4QZ0 - chains O and P of the 28 polymer chains in the assembly; structure by X-ray diffraction, 3.00 A resolution.

Chain O:
Protein: Proteasome subunit alpha type-2
Source organism: Saccharomyces cerevisiae
Notes: EC 3.4.25.1; engineered mutation(s): M45V
Reference sequence: P23639 (PSA2_YEAST); numbering as in UniProt (aligned over 1-250)
Amino-acid sequence (250 residues; numbered 1 to 250; the number before each row is that of its first residue):
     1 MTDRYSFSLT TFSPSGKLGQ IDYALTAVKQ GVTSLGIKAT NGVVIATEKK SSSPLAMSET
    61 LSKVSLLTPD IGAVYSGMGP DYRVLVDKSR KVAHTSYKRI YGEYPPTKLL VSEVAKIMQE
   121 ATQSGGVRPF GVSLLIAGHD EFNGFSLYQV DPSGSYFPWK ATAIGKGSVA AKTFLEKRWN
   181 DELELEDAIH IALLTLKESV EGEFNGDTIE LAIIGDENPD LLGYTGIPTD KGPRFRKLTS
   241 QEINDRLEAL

Chain P:
Protein: Proteasome subunit alpha type-3
Source organism: Saccharomyces cerevisiae
Notes: EC 3.4.25.1
Reference sequence: P23638 (PSA3_YEAST); residues 0-257 here correspond to UniProt positions 1-258 (UniProt number = residue number + 1)
Amino-acid sequence (258 residues; numbered 0 to 257; the number before each row is that of its first residue; numbering starts at 0):
     0 MGSRRYDSRT TIFSPEGRLY QVEYALESIS HAGTAIGIMA SDGIVLAAER KVTSTLLEQD
    60 TSTEKLYKLN DKIAVAVAGL TADAEILINT ARIHAQNYLK TYNEDIPVEI LVRRLSDIKQ
   120 GYTQHGGLRP FGVSFIYAGY DDRYGYQLYT SNPSGNYTGW KAISVGANTS AAQTLLQMDY
   180 KDDMKVDDAI ELALKTLSKT TDSSALTYDR LEFATIRKGA NDGEVYQKIF KPQEIKDILV
   240 KTGITKKDED EEADEDMK
Disordered / not traced: 0, 245-257

Interface between chain O and chain P:
Residue-residue contacts - 57 pairs, chain O then chain P:
  R4(O) with S2(P)
  Y5(O) with S2(P); Y5(P)
  S6(O) with G125(P); L127(P)
  F7(O) with S2(P); Y5(P); D6(P); G126(P)
  S8(O) with G126(P), hydrogen bond (backbone-backbone); L127(P); R128(P), hydrogen bond (side chain-backbone)
  T10(O) with R128(P)
  T11(O) with S7(P); T9(P); Q20(P)
  F12(O) with Q20(P); Y23(P); A24(P), hydrophobic; R128(P); P129(P); G131(P)
  S13(O) with Y23(P)
  P14(O) with Y23(P), hydrophobic; E26(P)
  S15(O) with E26(P)
  G16(O) with Y23(P); S27(P), hydrogen bond (backbone-side chain)
  K38(O) with E57(P), salt bridge
  S112(O) with E84(P)
  K116(O) with I85(P)
  Q119(O) with A81(P); D82(P), hydrogen bond; I85(P); R128(P)
  T122(O) with R128(P), hydrogen bond (backbone-side chain)
  Q123(O) with Y121(P); L127(P); R128(P), hydrogen bond (side chain-backbone); F130(P)
  G125(O) with L127(P)
  S153(O) with A81(P)
  G154(O) with A81(P)
  Y156(O) with E84(P), hydrogen bond
  F157(O) with L56(P), hydrophobic
  P158(O) with L56(P); E57(P), hydrogen bond (backbone-backbone); T60(P); S61(P)
  W159(O) with S53(P); L55(P); L56(P)
  K160(O) with T54(P); L55(P), hydrogen bond (backbone-backbone); E57(P)
  A161(O) with L55(P)
  E176(O) with T54(P)
Interface residues without a listed pair, chain O (34 interface residues in all): L18, S124, Y148, S155, L175, W179
Interface residues without a listed pair, chain P (32 interface residues in all): H30, L79, T80

Summary:
34 residues of chain O face 32 of chain P across their interface, with 9 hydrogen bonds and 1 salt bridge.
Polar pairs include K38(O)-E57(P), S8(O)-R128(P) and G16(O)-S27(P).
Chain O is Proteasome subunit alpha type-2 and chain P is Proteasome subunit alpha type-3, both from
Saccharomyces cerevisiae; the structure, yCP beta5-M45V mutant in complex with the epoxyketone inhibitor ONX
0914, was determined by X-ray diffraction together with 4QUX, 4QUY, 4QV0, 4QV1, 4QV3, 4QV4 and 42 further
entries from the same study.
